8WYC - chains A and E of the 6 polymer chains in the assembly; structure by electron microscopy, 3.00 A resolution.

[Chain A]
Protein: SIR2-like domain-containing protein
Organism: Bacillus subtilis
Reference sequence: D4G637 (D4G637_BACNB); numbering as in UniProt (aligned over 1-1005)
Chain sequence (1005 residues; numbered 1 to 1005; the number before each row is that of its first residue):
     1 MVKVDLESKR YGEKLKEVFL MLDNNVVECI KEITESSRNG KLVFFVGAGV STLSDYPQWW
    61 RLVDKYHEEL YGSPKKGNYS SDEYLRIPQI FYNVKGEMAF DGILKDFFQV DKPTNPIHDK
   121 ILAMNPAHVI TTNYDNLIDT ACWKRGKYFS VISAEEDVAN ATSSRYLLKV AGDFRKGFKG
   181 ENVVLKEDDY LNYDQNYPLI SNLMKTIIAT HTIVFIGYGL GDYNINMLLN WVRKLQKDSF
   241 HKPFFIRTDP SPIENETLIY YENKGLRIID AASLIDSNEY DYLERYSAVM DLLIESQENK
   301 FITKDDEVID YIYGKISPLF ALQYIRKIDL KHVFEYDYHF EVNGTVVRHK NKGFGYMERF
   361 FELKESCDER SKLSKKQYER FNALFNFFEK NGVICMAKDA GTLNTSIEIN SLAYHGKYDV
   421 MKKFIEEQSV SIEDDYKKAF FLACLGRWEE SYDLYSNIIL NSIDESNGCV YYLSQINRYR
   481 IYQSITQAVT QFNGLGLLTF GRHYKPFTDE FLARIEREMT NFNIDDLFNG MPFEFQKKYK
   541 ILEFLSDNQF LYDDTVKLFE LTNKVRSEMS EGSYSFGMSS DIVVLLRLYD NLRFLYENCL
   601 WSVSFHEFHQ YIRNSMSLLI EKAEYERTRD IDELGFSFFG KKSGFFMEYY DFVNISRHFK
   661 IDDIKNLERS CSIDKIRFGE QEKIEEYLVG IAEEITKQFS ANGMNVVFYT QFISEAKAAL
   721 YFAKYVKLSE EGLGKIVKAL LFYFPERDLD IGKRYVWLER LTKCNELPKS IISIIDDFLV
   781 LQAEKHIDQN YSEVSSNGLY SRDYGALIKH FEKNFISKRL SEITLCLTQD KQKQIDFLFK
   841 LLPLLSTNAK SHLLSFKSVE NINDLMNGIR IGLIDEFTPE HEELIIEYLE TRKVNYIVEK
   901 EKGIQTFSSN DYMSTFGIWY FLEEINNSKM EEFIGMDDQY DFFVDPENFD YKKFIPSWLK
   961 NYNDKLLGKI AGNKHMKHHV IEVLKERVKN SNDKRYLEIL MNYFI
Not modelled in the structure: 1-21, 297-303, 366-368, 400-405, 635-643, 787-788, 898-902
Differences from the reference sequence: engineered mutation Ala171 (His in D4G637)
Residues lining bound ligands: NAD (nicotinamide-adenine-dinucleotide): Gly49, Thr52, Leu53, Gln58, Trp60, Asn78, Tyr79, Tyr84, Gly217, Tyr218, Gly219, Thr248, Asp249, Tyr280, Tyr282, Tyr286
What the authors report for this chain:
  - binding site for NAD: Thr52, Trp60, Thr248, Tyr282
  - mutagenesis - W59A, D135A, Y282A (about 50%): decreased catalytic activity on NAD
  - mutagenesis - T52A, W60A, T248A: unchanged catalytic activity on NAD
  - mutagenesis - Y282A: decreased catalytic activity with Bacillus phage SPR Tube protein (chain E)

[Chain E]
Protein: Bacillus phage SPR Tube protein
Organism: Bacillus phage SPR
Reference sequence: A0A162TY69 (A0A162TY69_BACIU); residues 1-264 here = UniProt positions 1-264
Chain sequence (264 residues; each row starts with the number of its first residue):
     1 MKTVIQDTAD VYFKRKSDGK LVFTAEAQTA SFSQAISEEK LRGGIGNKPL YILKSEKEIN
    61 LTVKNAFFDL EWLAMTQGET IQEETKVKVF DREHGLIVDD TNKVTLKGKP VSDVTFYNKK
   121 GLTYKIAVST DGTYTIPTAF AAAKDKLTAV YQIEKVGRRL AIKASKFSER YEVEYRTIAY
   181 NPDTEEVYSD IYIQFPNVSP SGEFEMSLEN GNALAPEIKF EALADTDTDE MAVVIEASRD
   241 ENTAAPVEDT TGSTQSSDLG GTTE
Not modelled in the structure: 1-7, 43-47, 78-169, 177-190, 212-213, 237-264

[Interface between chain A and chain E]
Pairs across the interface (18):
  Glu571(A) - Ser33(E)  hydrogen bond (backbone-side chain)
  Ser573(A) - Thr29(E)
  Ser573(A) - Ala30(E)
  Ser573(A) - Ser31(E)
  Tyr574(A) - Gln28(E)
  Tyr574(A) - Thr29(E)
  Tyr574(A) - Ala30(E)  hydrogen bond (backbone-backbone)
  Tyr574(A) - Phe32(E)  hydrophobic
  Ser575(A) - Gln28(E)
  Phe576(A) - Thr8(E)
  Phe576(A) - Ala27(E)
  Phe576(A) - Gln28(E)  hydrogen bond (backbone-backbone)
  Phe576(A) - Ala30(E)  hydrophobic
  Phe576(A) - Tyr175(E)
  Asp632(A) - Phe32(E)
  Glu633(A) - Gln34(E)
  Leu634(A) - Phe32(E)  hydrophobic
  Leu634(A) - Ile59(E)  hydrophobic
Interface residues without a listed pair, chain A (11 interface residues in all): His349, Glu568, Gly577
Interface residues without a listed pair, chain E (13 interface residues in all): Leu214, Val234

[In short]
11 residues of chain A and 13 residues of chain E are in contact, with 3 hydrogen bonds. Polar contacts
include Glu571(A)-Ser33(E), Tyr574(A)-Ala30(E) and Phe576(A)-Gln28(E). The paper reports a binding site for
NAD at Thr52(A), Trp60(A) and Thr248(A) among others; W59A, D135A and Y282A of chain A reduce catalytic
activity on NAD; 6 substitutions were tested in all.
Here chain A is SIR2-like domain-containing protein (Bacillus subtilis) and chain E is Bacillus phage SPR Tube
protein (Bacillus phage SPR). Entry 8WYC (Cryo-EM structure of DSR2 (H171A)-tube-NAD+ (partial) complex) was
determined by electron microscopy, deposited together with 8WYA, 8WYB, 8WYD, 8WYE and 8WYF.
